PDB entry 6IR8 | X-ray diffraction, 2.30 A resolution | chains A and C of the 3 polymer chains in the assembly

Chain A:
Protein: OsWRKY45
Organism: Oryza sativa Japonica Group
UniProt: B9FNW2 (B9FNW2_ORYSJ); residues 110-178 here correspond to UniProt positions 128-196 (UniProt number = residue number + 18)
Sequence (69 residues; numbered 110 to 178; the number before each row is that of its first residue):
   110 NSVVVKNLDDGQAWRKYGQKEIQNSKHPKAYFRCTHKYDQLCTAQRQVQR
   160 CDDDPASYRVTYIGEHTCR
Metal / ion sites: Zn2+: Cys143, Cys151, His175, Cys177
From the paper describing this entry:
  - self-association interface (contacts with another copy of this molecule); pairs are residue here / residue on that copy: Lys135-Asp161
  - Zn2+ coordination: Cys143, Cys151, His175, Cys177
  - binding site for the 14-nt DNA strand: Trp123, Arg124, Lys125, Tyr126, Gly127, Gln128, Glu130, Arg142, Thr144
  - binding site for the 14-nt DNA strand (chain C): Tyr126, Gly127, Lys129, Glu130, Ile131, Gln132, Lys138, Tyr140
  - mutagenesis - L150M: unchanged binding to W-box DNA
  - mutagenesis - R142A: decreased binding to W-box DNA

Chain C:
Molecule: 14-nt DNA strand
Sequence (14 nucleotides; each row starts with the number of its first residue):
     1 TCCGGTCAAATATC

Chain A / chain C interface:
Residue-residue contacts - 14 pairs, chain A then chain C:
  Tyr126(A) - DT6(C)  hydrogen bond to the phosphate
  Tyr126(A) - DC7(C)  hydrogen bond to the base
  Tyr126(A) - DA8(C)  hydrogen bond to the base
  Gly127(A) - DC7(C)  base contact
  Lys129(A) - DG4(C)  base contact
  Lys129(A) - DG5(C)  hydrogen bond to the base
  Lys129(A) - DT6(C)  base contact
  Ile131(A) - DG4(C)  phosphate contact
  Gln132(A) - DC3(C)  hydrogen bond to the phosphate
  Gln132(A) - DG4(C)  hydrogen bond to the phosphate
  Lys138(A) - DG5(C)  salt bridge to the phosphate
  Tyr140(A) - DG4(C)  phosphate contact
  Tyr140(A) - DG5(C)  hydrogen bond to the phosphate
  Tyr140(A) - DT6(C)  base contact
Other interface residues (no listed pair), chain A (8 interface residues in all): Glu130

In short:
The interface between chain A and chain C involves 8 residues on one side and 6 on the other; the contacts
include 7 hydrogen bonds and 1 salt bridge. Polar pairs include Tyr126(A)-DC7(C), Tyr126(A)-DA8(C) and
Lys129(A)-DG5(C). From the paper: a binding site for the 14-nt DNA strand at Trp123(A), Arg124(A) and
Lys125(A) among others; R142A of chain A reduces binding to W-box DNA.
Chain A is OsWRKY45 (Oryza sativa Japonica Group) and chain C is a 14-nt DNA strand; the structure, Rice
WRKY/DNA complex, was determined by X-ray diffraction.
